PDB entry 8T9O | X-ray diffraction, 2.70 A resolution | chains A and F of the 6 polymer chains in the assembly

# Chain A (and F)
Name: Tautomerase beta subunit
Notes: chain F of this document is another copy of the same molecule, construct and numbering; everything in this record applies to it too
UniProtKB: J2M343 (J2M343_9BURK); residues 1-71 here correspond to UniProt positions 2-72 (UniProt number = residue number + 1)
Sequence (71 residues; row label = number of the first residue in the row):
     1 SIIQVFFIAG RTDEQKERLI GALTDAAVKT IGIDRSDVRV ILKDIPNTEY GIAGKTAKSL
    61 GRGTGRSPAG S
Unresolved in the structure: 63-71 (chain F: 62-71)
What the authors report for this chain:
  - catalytic residues: R11
  - mutagenesis - R11A (760-fold), R62A (16-fold): decreased catalytic activity

# Chain A / chain F interface
Contacting residue pairs (5):
  I2(A) with I2(F), hydrophobic; I41(F), hydrophobic
  D37(A) with R39(F), salt bridge
  R39(A) with D37(F), salt bridge; R39(F)
Also at the interface, not in a pair above, chain A (5 interface residues in all): S36, I41

# Overview
The interface between chain A and chain F involves 5 residues on one side and 4 on the other, with 2 salt
bridges. The salt-bridged pair is D37(A)-R39(F). The paper reports the catalytic residue R11(A); R11A and R62A
of chain A reduce catalytic activity.
Chain A and chain F are both Tautomerase beta subunit; the structure, Crystal structure of CF, a heterohexamer
of the 4-oxalocrotonate tautomerase (4-OT) family, was determined by X-ray diffraction, deposited together
with 8T9P and 8T9Q.
